Entry 5LJ3 (electron microscopy, 3.80 A resolution); this record covers chains V and O of the 38 polymer chains in the assembly.

[Chain V]
Molecule: U6 snRNA (small nuclear RNA)
From: Saccharomyces cerevisiae
Sequence (112 nucleotides; each row starts with the number of its first residue):
     1 GUUCGCGAAGUAACCCUUCGUGGACAUUUGGUCAAUUUGAAACAAUACAG
    51 AGAUGAUCAGCAGUUCCCCUGCAUAAGGAUGAACCGUUUUACAAAGAGAU
   101 UUAUUUCGUUUU
Disordered / not traced: 11-15, 103-112
Ion coordination: Mg2+ site 1: G60, G78 (shared with 1 residue of chain E); Mg2+ site 2 near U80 (its only coordinating residue here)
Reported in the primary citation:
  - contacts within the chain: G52-G60, A53-A59, G52-U80 (pi stacking)

[Chain O]
Protein: CEF1
From: Saccharomyces cerevisiae
Reference sequence: A0A165TLN2 (A0A165TLN2_YEASX); numbering as in UniProt (aligned over 1-590)
Sequence (590 residues; numbered 1 to 590; the number before each row is that of its first residue):
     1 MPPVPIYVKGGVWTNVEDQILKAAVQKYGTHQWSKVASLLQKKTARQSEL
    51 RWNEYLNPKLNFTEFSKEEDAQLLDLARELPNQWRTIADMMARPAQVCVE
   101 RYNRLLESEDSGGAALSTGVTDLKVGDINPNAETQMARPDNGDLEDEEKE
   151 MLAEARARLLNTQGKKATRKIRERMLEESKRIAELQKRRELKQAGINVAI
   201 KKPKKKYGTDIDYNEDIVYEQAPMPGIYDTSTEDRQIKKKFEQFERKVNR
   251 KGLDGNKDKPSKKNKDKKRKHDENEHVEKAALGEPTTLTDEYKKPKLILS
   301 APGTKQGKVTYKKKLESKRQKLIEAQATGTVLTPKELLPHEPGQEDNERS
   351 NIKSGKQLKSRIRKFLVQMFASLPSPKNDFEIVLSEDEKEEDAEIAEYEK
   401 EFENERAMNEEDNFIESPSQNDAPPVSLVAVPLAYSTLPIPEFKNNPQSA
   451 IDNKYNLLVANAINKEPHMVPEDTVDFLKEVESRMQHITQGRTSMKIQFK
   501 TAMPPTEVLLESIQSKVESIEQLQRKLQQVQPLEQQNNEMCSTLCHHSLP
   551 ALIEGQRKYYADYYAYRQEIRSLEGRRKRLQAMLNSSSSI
Disordered / not traced: 1-11, 106-143, 248-590

[Interface between chain V and chain O]
Residue-residue contacts (26; chain V residue first):
  G50(V) with Arg169(O), sugar contact
  A51(V) with Arg169(O), sugar contact
  G52(V) with Lys165(O), salt bridge to the phosphate; Lys166(O), sugar contact
  A53(V) with Lys165(O), hydrogen bond to the phosphate; Lys166(O), phosphate contact
  U54(V) with Lys35(O), hydrogen bond to the sugar; Lys165(O), base contact
  G55(V) with Tyr28(O), hydrogen bond to the phosphate; Ser34(O), hydrogen bond to the base; Lys35(O), base contact; Ser38(O), base contact; Arg158(O), hydrogen bond to the sugar
  U57(V) with Lys165(O), salt bridge to the phosphate
  C58(V) with Lys165(O), salt bridge to the phosphate
  C66(V) with Asp216(O), base contact
  C67(V) with Lys205(O), sugar contact; Tyr207(O), hydrogen bond to the sugar
  C68(V) with Lys205(O), phosphate contact; Lys206(O), phosphate contact
  C84(V) with Lys170(O), salt bridge to the phosphate
  C85(V) with Lys166(O), base contact; Ala167(O), base contact; Lys170(O), salt bridge to the phosphate; Arg174(O), sugar contact
  G86(V) with Arg174(O), sugar contact
Other interface residues (no listed pair), chain V (15 interface residues in all): A56
Other interface residues (no listed pair), chain O (17 interface residues in all): Gln163, Gly164

[In short]
The interface between chain V and chain O involves 15 residues on one side and 17 on the other, with 6
hydrogen bonds and 5 salt bridges. Polar contacts include G55(V)-Ser34(O), U54(V)-Lys35(O) and
G55(V)-Arg158(O). G60(V) and G78(V) form the Mg2+ site 1. The paper reports contacts within the chain
involving G52(V), G60(V) and A53(V) among others.
Here chain V is U6 snRNA (small nuclear RNA) and chain O is CEF1, both from Saccharomyces cerevisiae. Entry
5LJ3 (Structure of the core of the yeast spliceosome immediately after branching) was determined by electron
microscopy (same publication as 5LJ5).
